Entry 9D85 (electron microscopy, 3.59 A resolution); this record covers chains K and T of the 5 polymer chains in the assembly.

# Chain K
Molecule: Probable bifunctional tRNA threonylcarbamoyladenosine biosynthesis protein
Organism: Methanocaldococcus jannaschii
UniProt: Q58530 (KAE1B_METJA); residues 1-324 here = UniProt positions 1-324
Chain sequence (327 residues; each row starts with the number of its first residue; numbers below 1 keep their minus sign (Met-2 is residue -2)):
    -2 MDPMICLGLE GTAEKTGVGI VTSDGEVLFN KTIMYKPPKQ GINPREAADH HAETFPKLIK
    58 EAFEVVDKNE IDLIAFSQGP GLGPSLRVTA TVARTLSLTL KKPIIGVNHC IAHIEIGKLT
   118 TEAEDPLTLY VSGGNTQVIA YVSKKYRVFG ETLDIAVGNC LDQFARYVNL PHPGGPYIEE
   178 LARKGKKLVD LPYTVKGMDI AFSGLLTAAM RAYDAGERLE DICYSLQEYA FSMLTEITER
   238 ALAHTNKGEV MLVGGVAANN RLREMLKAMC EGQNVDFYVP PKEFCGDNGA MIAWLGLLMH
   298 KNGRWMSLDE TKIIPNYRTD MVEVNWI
Disordered / not traced: -2 to -1
Differences from the reference sequence: expression tag (-2 to 0)
Swiss-Prot annotation at these positions:
  - binding site (Fe cation): His106, His110, Tyr127, Asp284
  - binding site (L-threonylcarbamoyladenylate): Tyr127 to Gly131, Asp159, Gly172, Glu176, Asn256
What the authors report for this chain:
  - mutagenesis - P41A, N156A, Q160D, R163E: decreased catalytic activity on T
  - mutagenesis - R237A: unchanged binding to Probable bifunctional tRNA threonylcarbamoyladenosine biosynthesis protein
  - mutagenesis - R237A: abolished catalytic activity on activation of Bud32 ATPase by tRNA
  - mutagenesis - R237A: abolished catalytic activity (t6A modification activity of KEOPS)
  - mutagenesis - R237A: decreased catalytic activity (basal ATPase activity of Bud32)
  - mutagenesis - P41A, N156A, Q160D, R163E: unchanged binding to tRNA (chain T)
  - mutagenesis - P41A, N156A, Q160D, R163E: decreased catalytic activity (Bud32 ATPase activity)
  - catalytic residues: Arg237 (proposed by the authors, not directly observed)
  - mutagenesis - R237A: decreased binding to tRNA (chain T)

# Chain T
Molecule: tRNA
Organism: Methanocaldococcus jannaschii
Sequence (77 nucleotides; numbered 0 to 76; the number before each row is that of its first residue; numbering starts at 0):
     0 GGGCCCGUAG CUCAGUCUGG CAGAGCGCCU GGCUUUUAAC CAGGUGGUCG AGGGUUCAAA
    60 UCCCUUCGGG CCCGCCA
Disordered / not traced: 19-21, 33-37
Differences from the reference sequence: conflict C75 (U863891 in 6626255)

# How chain K and chain T interact
Pairs across the interface (18; chain K residue first):
  Gln37(K) - A38(T)  base contact
  Gln37(K) - C39(T)  sugar contact
  Gly38(K) - G31(T)  hydrogen bond to the base
  Gly38(K) - A38(T)  hydrogen bond to the base
  Gly38(K) - C39(T)  base contact
  Ile39(K) - G30(T)  base contact
  Ile39(K) - G31(T)  base contact
  Ile39(K) - C39(T)  base contact
  Ile39(K) - C40(T)  base contact
  Asn40(K) - G30(T)  hydrogen bond to the sugar
  Asn40(K) - G31(T)  hydrogen bond to the sugar
  Pro41(K) - G31(T)  base contact
  Pro41(K) - C32(T)  base contact
  Glu43(K) - C32(T)  hydrogen bond to the sugar
  Gln160(K) - A38(T)  sugar contact
  Arg163(K) - A38(T)  hydrogen bond to the sugar
  Tyr164(K) - C39(T)  hydrogen bond to the phosphate
  Tyr164(K) - C40(T)  phosphate contact
Also at the interface, not in a pair above, chain K (12 interface residues in all): Lys36, Arg42, Ile152
Also at the interface, not in a pair above, chain T (7 interface residues in all): A41

# In short
12 residues of chain K and 7 residues of chain T are in contact, with 7 hydrogen bonds. Polar contacts include
Gly38(K)-G31(T), Gly38(K)-A38(T) and Asn40(K)-G30(T). From the paper: the catalytic residue Arg237(K); P41A,
N156A and Q160D of chain K, among others, reduce catalytic activity on T; 5 substitutions were tested in all.
Here chain K is Probable bifunctional tRNA threonylcarbamoyladenosine biosynthesis protein and chain T is
tRNA, both from Methanocaldococcus jannaschii. Entry 9D85 (Structure of the KEOPS complex
(Cgi121/Bud32/Kae1/Pcc1) bound to tRNA in a distorted tRNA conformation) was determined by electron microscopy
(same publication as 8UNK and 8UP5).
